9M84 - chains D and F of the 7 polymer chains in the assembly; structure by electron microscopy, 3.61 A resolution.

Chain D:
Protein: DNA-directed RNA polymerase subunit beta'
Organism: Streptomyces coelicolor A3(2)
Notes: EC 2.7.7.6
Reference sequence: Q8CJT1 (RPOC_STRCO); numbering as in UniProt (aligned over 1-1299)
Amino-acid sequence (1299 residues; row label = number of the first residue in the row):
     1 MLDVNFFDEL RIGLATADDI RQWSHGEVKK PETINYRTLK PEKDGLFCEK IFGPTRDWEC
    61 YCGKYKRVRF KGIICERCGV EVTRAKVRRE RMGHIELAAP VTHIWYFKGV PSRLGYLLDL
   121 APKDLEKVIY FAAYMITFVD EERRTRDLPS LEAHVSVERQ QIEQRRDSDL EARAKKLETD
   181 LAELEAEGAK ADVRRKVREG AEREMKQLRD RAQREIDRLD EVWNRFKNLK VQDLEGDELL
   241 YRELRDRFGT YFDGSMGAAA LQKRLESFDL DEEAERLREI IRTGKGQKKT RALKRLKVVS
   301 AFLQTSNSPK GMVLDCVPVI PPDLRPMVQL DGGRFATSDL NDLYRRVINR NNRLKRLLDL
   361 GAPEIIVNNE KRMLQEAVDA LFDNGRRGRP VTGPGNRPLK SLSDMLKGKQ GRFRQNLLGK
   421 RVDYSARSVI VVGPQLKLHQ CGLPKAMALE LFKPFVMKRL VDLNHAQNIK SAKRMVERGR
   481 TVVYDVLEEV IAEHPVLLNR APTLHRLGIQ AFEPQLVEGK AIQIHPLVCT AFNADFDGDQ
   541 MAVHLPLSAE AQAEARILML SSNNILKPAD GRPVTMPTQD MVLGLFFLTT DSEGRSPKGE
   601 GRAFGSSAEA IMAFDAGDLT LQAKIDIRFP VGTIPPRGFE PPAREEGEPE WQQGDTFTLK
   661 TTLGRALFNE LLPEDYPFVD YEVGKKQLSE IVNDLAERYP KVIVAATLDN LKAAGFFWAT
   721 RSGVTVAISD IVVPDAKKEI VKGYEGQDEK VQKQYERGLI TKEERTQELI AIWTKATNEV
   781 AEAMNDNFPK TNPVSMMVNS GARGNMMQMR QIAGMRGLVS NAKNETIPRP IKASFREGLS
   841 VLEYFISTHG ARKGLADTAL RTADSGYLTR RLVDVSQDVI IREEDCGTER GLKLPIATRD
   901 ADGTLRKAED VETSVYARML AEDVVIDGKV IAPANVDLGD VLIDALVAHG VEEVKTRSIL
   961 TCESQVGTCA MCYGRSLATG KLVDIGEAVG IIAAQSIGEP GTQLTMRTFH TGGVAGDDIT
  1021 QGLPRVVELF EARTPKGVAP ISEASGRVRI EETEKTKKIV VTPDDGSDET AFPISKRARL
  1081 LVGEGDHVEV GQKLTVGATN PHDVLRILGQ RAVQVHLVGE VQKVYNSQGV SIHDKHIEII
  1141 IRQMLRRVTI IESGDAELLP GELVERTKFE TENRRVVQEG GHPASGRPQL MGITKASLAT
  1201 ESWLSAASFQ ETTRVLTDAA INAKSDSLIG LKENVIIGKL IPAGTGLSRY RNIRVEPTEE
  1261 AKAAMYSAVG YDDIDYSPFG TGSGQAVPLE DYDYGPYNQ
Not modelled in the structure: 1-6, 1253-1299
Curated features (UniProtKB/Swiss-Prot):
  - binding site (Zn(2+)): C60, C62, C75, C78, C886, C962, C969, C972
  - binding site (Mg(2+)): D535, D537, D539
Metal / ion sites: Zn2+ site 1: C60, C62, C75, C78; Mg2+: D535, D539; Zn2+ site 2: C886, C962, C969, C972

Chain F:
Protein: ECF sigma factor
Organism: Streptomyces coelicolor A3(2)
Reference sequence: Q9L0I8 (Q9L0I8_STRCO); residue numbers follow UniProt; this construct covers 1-195
Amino-acid sequence (195 residues; row label = number of the first residue in the row):
     1 MRDDDAPPDQ GTVGGLVHRA VDGDEQATHD LLAHVHPLAL RYCRTRLSRL PGDARHFVED
    61 LAQEVCVAVL LALPRYKDTG RPFEAFVFAI AAHKVADLQR AAMRHPGSTA VPSDEMPERP
   121 DDSLGPEERA LLNSDAAWAK KLLANLPENQ RELLLLRIAV GLTAEETGQM LGMSPGAVRV
   181 AQHRALSRLR ALAEQ
Not modelled in the structure: 1-11, 125-195

Chain D / chain F interface:
Contacting residue pairs - 47 pairs, chain D then chain F:
  Y36(D) - H105(F)
  Y36(D) - S108(F)
  R37(D) - H105(F)  hydrogen bond
  V328(D) - R119(F)
  G333(D) - H105(F)
  G333(D) - G107(F)
  R334(D) - G107(F)
  R334(D) - T109(F)
  F335(D) - H105(F)
  F335(D) - G107(F)  hydrogen bond (backbone-backbone)
  F335(D) - S108(F)
  F335(D) - T109(F)  hydrogen bond (backbone-backbone)
  A336(D) - T109(F)
  A336(D) - V111(F)  hydrophobic
  T337(D) - T109(F)  hydrogen bond (backbone-backbone)
  T337(D) - A110(F)
  T337(D) - V111(F)  hydrogen bond (backbone-backbone)
  S338(D) - E115(F)
  D339(D) - A110(F)
  D339(D) - P112(F)
  D342(D) - D53(F)
  N349(D) - D60(F)  hydrogen bond
  R350(D) - E59(F)  salt bridge
  R350(D) - D60(F)  salt bridge
  R353(D) - E59(F)
  R353(D) - D60(F)  salt bridge
  R353(D) - Q63(F)
  R353(D) - E64(F)  salt bridge
  L357(D) - V67(F)  hydrophobic
  L360(D) - L70(F)  hydrophobic
  A362(D) - L70(F)  hydrophobic
  P363(D) - T28(F)
  P363(D) - H29(F)
  P363(D) - L32(F)  hydrophobic
  E364(D) - H29(F)
  I365(D) - H29(F)  hydrogen bond (backbone-side chain)
  I365(D) - A33(F)  hydrophobic
  I366(D) - L32(F)  hydrophobic
  I366(D) - Q63(F)
  I366(D) - C66(F)  hydrophobic
  N369(D) - H36(F)  hydrogen bond
  M373(D) - E59(F)
  G393(D) - D53(F)
  P394(D) - D53(F)
  P394(D) - A110(F)
  R397(D) - A110(F)  hydrogen bond (side chain-backbone)
  R397(D) - P112(F)
Also at the interface, not in a pair above, chain D (32 interface residues in all): K86, P326, L330, R346, V391, T392
Also at the interface, not in a pair above, chain F (27 interface residues in all): H56, L61, D114, D121, S123

Overview:
The interface between chain D and chain F involves 32 residues on one side and 27 on the other; the contacts
include 9 hydrogen bonds and 4 salt bridges. Polar pairs include R350(D)-E59(F), R350(D)-D60(F) and
R353(D)-D60(F).
Chain D is DNA-directed RNA polymerase subunit beta' and chain F is ECF sigma factor, both from Streptomyces
coelicolor A3(2); the structure, Cryo-EM structure of Streptomyces coelicolor sigma factor shbA transcription
initiation complex with shbA promoter, was determined by electron microscopy (same publication as 9ISN).
